PDB entry 6U0P | X-ray diffraction, 2.02 A resolution | chains B and D of the 6 polymer chains in the assembly

[Chain B (and D)]
Molecule: 2,4-dichlorophenol 6-monooxygenase
From: Streptomyces sp. SCSIO 03032
Notes: chain D of this document is another copy of the same molecule, construct and numbering; everything in this record applies to it too
UniProt: W0C4C9 (W0C4C9_9ACTN); residue numbers follow UniProt; this construct covers 1-598
Chain sequence (601 residues; row label = number of the first residue in the row; numbers below 1 keep their minus sign (Gly-2 is residue -2)):
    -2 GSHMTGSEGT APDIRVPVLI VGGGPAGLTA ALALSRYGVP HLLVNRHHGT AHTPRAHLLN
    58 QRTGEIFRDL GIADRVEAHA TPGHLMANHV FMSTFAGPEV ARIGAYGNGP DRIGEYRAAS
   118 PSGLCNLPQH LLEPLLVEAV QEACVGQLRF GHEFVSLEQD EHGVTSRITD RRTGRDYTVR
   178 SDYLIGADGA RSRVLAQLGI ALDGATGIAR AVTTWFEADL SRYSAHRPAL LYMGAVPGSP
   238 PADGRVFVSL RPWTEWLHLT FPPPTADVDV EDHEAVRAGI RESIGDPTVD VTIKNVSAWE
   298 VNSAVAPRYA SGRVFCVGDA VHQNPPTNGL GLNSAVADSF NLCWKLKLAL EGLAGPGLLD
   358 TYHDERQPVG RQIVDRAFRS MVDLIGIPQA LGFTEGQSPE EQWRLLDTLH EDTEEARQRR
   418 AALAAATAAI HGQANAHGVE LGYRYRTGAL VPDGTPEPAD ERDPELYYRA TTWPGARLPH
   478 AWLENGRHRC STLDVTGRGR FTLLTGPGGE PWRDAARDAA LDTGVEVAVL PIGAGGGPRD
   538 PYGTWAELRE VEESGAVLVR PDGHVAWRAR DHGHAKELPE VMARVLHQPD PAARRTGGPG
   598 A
Unresolved in the structure: -2 to 7, 587-598 (chain D: -2 to 7, 586-598)
Differences from the reference sequence: expression tag (-2 to 0)

[How chain B and chain D interact]
Contacting residue pairs - 12 pairs, chain B then chain D:
  Thr47(B) - Arg219(D)  hydrogen bond
  His49(B) - Thr285(D)
  Asp167(B) - Asp404(D)
  Arg169(B) - Pro95(D)
  Arg169(B) - Glu397(D)
  Arg169(B) - Trp400(D)
  Thr170(B) - Glu397(D)
  Thr170(B) - Trp400(D)
  Thr170(B) - Arg401(D)  hydrogen bond (backbone-side chain)
  Thr170(B) - Asp404(D)
  Gly171(B) - Glu397(D)
  Arg172(B) - Asp404(D)  salt bridge
Also at the interface, not in a pair above, chain B (8 interface residues in all): Pro131
Also at the interface, not in a pair above, chain D (8 interface residues in all): Gly94

[Overview]
Chain B and chain D each contribute 8 residues to their interface, with 2 hydrogen bonds and 1 salt bridge.
Polar contacts include Arg172(B)-Asp404(D), Thr47(B)-Arg219(D) and Thr170(B)-Arg401(D).
Chain B and chain D are both 2,4-dichlorophenol 6-monooxygenase (Streptomyces sp. SCSIO 03032); the structure,
Crystal structure of PieE, the flavin-dependent monooxygenase involved in the biosynthesis of piericidin A1,
was determined by X-ray diffraction, deposited together with 6U0S.
